Entry 3PRC (X-ray diffraction, 2.40 A resolution); this record covers chains C and H of the 4 polymer chains in the assembly.

# Chain C
Name: Photosynthetic reaction center
Source organism: Blastochloris viridis
Reference sequence: P07173 (CYCR_RHOVI); residues 1-336 here correspond to UniProt positions 21-356 (UniProt number = residue number + 20)
Amino-acid sequence (336 residues; each row starts with the number of its first residue):
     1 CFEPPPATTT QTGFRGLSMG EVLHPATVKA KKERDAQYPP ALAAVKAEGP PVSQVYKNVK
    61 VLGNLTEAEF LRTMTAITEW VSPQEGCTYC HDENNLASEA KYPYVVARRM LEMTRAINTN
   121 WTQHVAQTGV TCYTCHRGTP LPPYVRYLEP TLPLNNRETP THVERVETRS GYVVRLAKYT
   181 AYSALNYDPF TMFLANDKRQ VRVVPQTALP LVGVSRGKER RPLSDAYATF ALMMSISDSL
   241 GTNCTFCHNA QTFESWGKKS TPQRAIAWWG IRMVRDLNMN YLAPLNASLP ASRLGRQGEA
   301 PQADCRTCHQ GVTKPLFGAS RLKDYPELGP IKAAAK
Not modelled in the structure: 333-336
Curated features (UniProtKB/Swiss-Prot):
  - binding site (heme): Met74, Cys87, Cys90, His91, Met110, His124, Cys132, Cys135, His136, Met233, Cys244, Cys247, His248, Cys305, Cys308, His309
  - site: Cys1 (Not N-palmitoylated)
  - lipidation: Cys1 (S-diacylglycerol cysteine)
Covalently attached groups: heme (HEM) linked to Cys87, Cys90, Cys132, Cys135, Cys244, Cys247, Cys305, Cys308
Metal / ion sites: heme Fe (4 sites), coordinated by Met74, His91, Met110, His124, His136, Met233, His248, His309
Small-molecule neighbours:
  - heme (HEM), molecule 1: Tyr56, Lys57, Asn58, Val59, Lys60, Val61, Leu62, Phe70, Leu71, Met74, Thr75, Ile77, Thr78, Ser82, Gly86, His91, Leu96, Ala97, Pro103, Tyr104, Ala107, Arg108, Leu111
  - heme (HEM), molecule 2: Ile77, Val81, Tyr89, Tyr102, Pro103, Val106, Ala107, Met110, Leu111, Met113, Thr114, Ile117, Val130, Thr131, His136, Pro140, Leu141, Pro142, Val145, Leu277, Leu282, Leu289, Arg293, Pro301, Gln302, Thr307, Leu328
  - heme (HEM), molecule 3: Ile117, His124, Val125, Ala126, Thr128, Gly129, Val130, Thr134, Leu194, Ile236, Leu240, Phe246, Gln263, Ile266, Ala267, Gly270, Ile271, Met273, Val274, Leu277, Asp304, His309, Thr313, Lys314, Pro315, Gly318
  - heme (HEM), molecule 4: Val201, Arg202, Val203, Val204, Gln206, Thr229, Phe230, Met233, Met234, Ile236, Ser237, Leu240, Thr242, Asn243, Phe246, His248, Phe253, Glu254, Trp256, Gln263, Arg264, Ala267, Trp268, Ile271, Arg272

# Chain H
Name: Photosynthetic reaction center
Source organism: Blastochloris viridis
Reference sequence: P06008 (RCEH_RHOVI); residues 2-258 here = UniProt positions 2-258
Amino-acid sequence (258 residues; each row starts with the number of its first residue):
     1 MYHGALAQHL DIAQLVWYAQ WLVIWTVVLL YLRREDRREG YPLVEPLGLV KLAPEDGQVY
    61 ELPYPKTFVL PHGGTVTVPR RRPETRELKL AQTDGFEGAP LQPTGNPLVD AVGPASYAER
   121 AEVVDATVDG KAKIVPLRVA TDFSIAEGDV DPRGLPVVAA DGVEAGTVTD LWVDRSEHYF
   181 RYLELSVAGS ARTALIPLGF CDVKKDKIVV TSILSEQFAN VPRLQSRDQI TLREEDKVSA
   241 YYAGGLLYAT PERAESLL
Modified / non-standard residues: Met1 (n-formylmethionine; FME)

# How chain C and chain H interact
Contacting residue pairs (14; chain C residue first):
  Thr207(C) - Tyr2(H)
  Leu209(C) - Tyr2(H)
  Leu209(C) - His3(H)
  Leu209(C) - Ala5(H)
  Pro210(C) - Tyr2(H)
  Pro210(C) - His3(H)  hydrogen bond (backbone-backbone)
  Leu211(C) - Met1(H)
  Leu211(C) - Tyr2(H)
  Leu211(C) - His3(H)
  Val212(C) - Met1(H)  hydrogen bond (backbone-backbone)
  Val212(C) - Tyr2(H)
  Val212(C) - His3(H)
  Ser215(C) - His3(H)
  Arg216(C) - His3(H)  hydrogen bond
Interface residues without a listed pair, chain H (6 interface residues in all): Gly4, Asp11

# Summary
7 residues of chain C and 6 residues of chain H are in contact; the contacts include 3 hydrogen bonds. Polar
pairs include Arg216(C)-His3(H), Pro210(C)-His3(H) and Val212(C)-Met1(H). Heme is covalently linked to
Cys87(C), Cys135(C), Cys247(C) and Cys305(C). UniProt lists 16 heme-binding residues on chain C.
Chain C is Photosynthetic reaction center and chain H is Photosynthetic reaction center, both from
Blastochloris viridis; the structure, Photosynthetic reaction center from rhodopseudomonas viridis
(qb-DEPLETED), was determined by X-ray diffraction together with 2PRC from the same study.
